5T5I - chains A and G of the 12 polymer chains in the assembly; structure by X-ray diffraction, 1.90 A resolution.

== Chain A ==
Protein: Tungsten formylmethanofuran dehydrogenase subunit fwdA
Source organism: Methanothermobacter wolfeii
Chain sequence (569 residues; row label = number of the first residue in the row):
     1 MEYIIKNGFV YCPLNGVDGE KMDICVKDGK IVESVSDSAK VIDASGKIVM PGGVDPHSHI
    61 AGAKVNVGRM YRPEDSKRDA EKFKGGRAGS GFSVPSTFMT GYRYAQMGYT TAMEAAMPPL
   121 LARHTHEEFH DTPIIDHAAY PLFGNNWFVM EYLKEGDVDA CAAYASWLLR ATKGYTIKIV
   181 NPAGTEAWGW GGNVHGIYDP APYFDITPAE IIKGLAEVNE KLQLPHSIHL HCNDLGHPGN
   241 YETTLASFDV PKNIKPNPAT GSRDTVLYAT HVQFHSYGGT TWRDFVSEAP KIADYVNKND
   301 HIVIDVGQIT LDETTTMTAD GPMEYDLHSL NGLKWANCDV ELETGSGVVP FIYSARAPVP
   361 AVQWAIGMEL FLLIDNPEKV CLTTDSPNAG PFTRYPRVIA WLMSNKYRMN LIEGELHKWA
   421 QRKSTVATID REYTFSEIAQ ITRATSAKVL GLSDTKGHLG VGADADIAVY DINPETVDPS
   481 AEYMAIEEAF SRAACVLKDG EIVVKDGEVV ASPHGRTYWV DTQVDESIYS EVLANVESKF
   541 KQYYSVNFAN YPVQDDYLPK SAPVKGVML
Modified positions: Lys-178 (lysine nz-carboxylic acid; KCX)
Ion coordination: Zn2+ site 1: His-57, His-59, Lys-178, Asp-385; K+ site 1: Arg-69, Arg-72, Ser-76 (shared with 1 residue of chain B); Zn2+ site 2: Lys-178, His-231, His-271; K+ site 2: Asp-264, Asp-300; Mg2+: Val-340, Thr-344 (shared with 1 residue of chain B); Na+: Ile-412, Gly-414, Leu-416

== Chain G ==
Protein: Tungsten formylmethanofuran dehydrogenase subunit fwdG
Source organism: Methanothermobacter wolfeii
Chain sequence (82 residues; row label = number of the first residue in the row):
     1 MAIGLKAYPE LCHGCGNCVI ACPVNALRSP EVAGGKGPTD DVEIIMIVED GVVNIKNPDL
    61 CGKCGTCVES CPVDAIRLEE LE
Unresolved in the structure: 1, 82
Ion coordination: 4Fe-4S cluster Fe site 1: Cys-12, Cys-15, Cys-18, Cys-71; 4Fe-4S cluster Fe site 2: Cys-22, Cys-61, Cys-64, Cys-67; K+ site 1: Asn-54, Ile-55; K+ site 2: Val-68, Cys-71, Asp-74
Small-molecule neighbours:
  - 4Fe-4S cluster (SF4), molecule 1: Leu-5, Cys-22, Pro-23, Val-24, Ile-45, Met-46, Cys-61, Gly-62, Lys-63, Cys-64, Gly-65, Thr-66, Cys-67, Leu-78
  - 4Fe-4S cluster (SF4), molecule 2: Cys-12, His-13, Gly-14, Cys-15, Gly-16, Asn-17, Cys-18, Val-48, Val-53, Ser-70, Cys-71, Val-73, Ala-75, Ile-76

== How chain A and chain G interact ==
Contacting residue pairs (10):
  Phe-540(A) / Lys-36(G)  hydrogen bond (backbone-side chain)
  Lys-541(A) / Pro-30(G)
  Lys-541(A) / Glu-31(G)
  Lys-541(A) / Lys-36(G)
  Lys-541(A) / Asp-40(G)  salt bridge
  Gln-542(A) / Gly-34(G)
  Tyr-544(A) / Lys-36(G)  hydrogen bond (backbone-side chain)
  Val-546(A) / Lys-36(G)  hydrogen bond (backbone-side chain)
  Asn-547(A) / Lys-36(G)
  Asn-547(A) / Thr-39(G)  hydrogen bond
Other interface residues (no listed pair), chain A (7 interface residues in all): Ser-545

== In short ==
7 residues of chain A face 6 of chain G across their interface, with 4 hydrogen bonds and 1 salt bridge. Polar
contacts include Lys-541(A)/Asp-40(G), Phe-540(A)/Lys-36(G) and Tyr-544(A)/Lys-36(G). Chain G binds 4Fe-4S
cluster. His-57(A), His-59(A), Lys-178(A) and Asp-385(A) coordinate Zn2+ site 1.
Here chain A is Tungsten formylmethanofuran dehydrogenase subunit fwdA and chain G is Tungsten
formylmethanofuran dehydrogenase subunit fwdG, both from Methanothermobacter wolfeii. Entry 5T5I
(Tungsten-containing formylmethanofuran dehydrogenase from methanothermobacter wolfeii, orthorhombic form at
1.9 A) was determined by X-ray diffraction (same publication as 5T5M and 5T61).
